2HMO - chains A and B; structure by X-ray diffraction, 1.60 A resolution.

Chain A:
Molecule: Naphthalene 1,2-dioxygenase alpha subunit
From: Pseudomonas sp
Notes: EC 1.14.12.12
UniProtKB: P0A111 (NDOB_PSEU8); residue numbers follow UniProt; this construct covers 1-449
Sequence (449 residues; row label = number of the first residue in the row):
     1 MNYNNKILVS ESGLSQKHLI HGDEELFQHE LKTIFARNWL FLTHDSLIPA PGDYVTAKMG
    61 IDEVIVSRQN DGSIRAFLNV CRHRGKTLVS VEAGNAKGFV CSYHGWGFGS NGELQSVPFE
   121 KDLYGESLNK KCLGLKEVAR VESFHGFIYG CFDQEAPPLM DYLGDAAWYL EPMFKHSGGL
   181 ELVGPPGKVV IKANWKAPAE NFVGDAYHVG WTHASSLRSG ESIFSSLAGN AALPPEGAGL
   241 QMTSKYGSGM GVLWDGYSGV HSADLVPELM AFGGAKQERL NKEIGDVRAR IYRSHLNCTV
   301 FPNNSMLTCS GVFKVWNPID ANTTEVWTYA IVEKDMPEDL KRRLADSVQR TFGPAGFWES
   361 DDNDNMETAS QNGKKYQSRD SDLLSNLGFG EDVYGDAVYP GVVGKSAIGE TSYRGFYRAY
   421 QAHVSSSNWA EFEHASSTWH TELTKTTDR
Unresolved in the structure: 447-449
Ion coordination: 2Fe-2S cluster Fe: Cys-81, His-83, Cys-101, His-104; Fe ion: His-208, His-213, Asp-362
Small-molecule neighbours:
  - 3-nitrotoluene (3NT): Asn-201, Phe-202, Asp-205, Ala-206, His-208, Val-209, Phe-224, Val-260, His-295, Asn-297, Leu-307, Phe-352, Trp-358
  - 2Fe-2S cluster (FES): Cys-81, His-83, Arg-84, Gly-85, Lys-86, Cys-101, Tyr-103, His-104, Gly-105, Trp-106
Curated features (UniProtKB/Swiss-Prot):
  - binding site ([2Fe-2S] cluster): Cys-81, His-83, Cys-101, His-104
  - binding site (Fe cation): His-208, His-213, Asp-362
  - mutagenesis: Phe-352 (F352V: Changes the regioselectivity of the product for naphthalene, phenanthrene and biphenyl)
What the authors report for this chain:
  - Fe ion coordination: His-208, His-213
  - binding site for 3-nitrotoluene: Asn-201, His-295, Asn-297

Chain B:
Molecule: Naphthalene 1,2-dioxygenase beta subunit
From: Pseudomonas sp
Notes: EC 1.14.12.12
UniProtKB: P0A113 (NDOC_PSEU8); residue numbers follow UniProt; this construct covers 1-194
Sequence (194 residues; each row starts with the number of its first residue):
     1 MMINIQEDKL VSAHDAEEIL RFFNCHDSAL QQEATTLLTQ EAHLLDIQAY RAWLEHCVGS
    61 EVQYQVISRE LRAASERRYK LNEAMNVYNE NFQQLKVRVE HQLDPQNWGN SPKLRFTRFI
   121 TNVQAAMDVN DKELLHIRSN VILHRARRGN QVDVFYAARE DKWKRGEGGV RKLVQRFVDY
   181 PERILQTHNL MVFL
Unresolved in the structure: 1-2

Interface between chain A and chain B:
Pairs across the interface - 88 pairs, chain A then chain B:
  Ser-46(A) with Leu-81(B)
  Leu-47(A) with Tyr-79(B), hydrogen bond (backbone-side chain); Leu-81(B)
  Asp-53(A) with Tyr-79(B)
  Val-91(A) with Leu-71(B); Arg-72(B); Ala-73(B)
  Glu-92(A) with Glu-70(B); Leu-71(B), hydrogen bond (backbone-backbone); Arg-183(B), salt bridge
  Ala-93(A) with Glu-70(B); Leu-71(B); Arg-72(B); Tyr-79(B), hydrophobic
  Gly-94(A) with Glu-76(B); Tyr-79(B)
  Asn-95(A) with Glu-76(B), hydrogen bond (backbone-side chain); Arg-77(B), hydrogen bond (backbone-side chain); Arg-78(B), hydrogen bond; Tyr-79(B)
  Val-183(A) with Asn-82(B)
  Gly-184(A) with Asn-82(B)
  Pro-185(A) with Glu-70(B); Asn-82(B); Glu-83(B); Ala-84(B); Met-85(B); Arg-183(B)
  Pro-186(A) with Arg-183(B), hydrogen bond (backbone-side chain)
  Lys-188(A) with Arg-183(B); Ile-184(B); Leu-185(B), hydrogen bond (backbone-backbone)
  Val-189(A) with Leu-185(B), hydrophobic; His-188(B); Asn-189(B)
  Val-190(A) with Ile-184(B), hydrophobic; Leu-185(B), hydrogen bond (backbone-backbone); Gln-186(B); His-188(B)
  Ile-191(A) with His-188(B)
  Lys-192(A) with His-188(B)
  Trp-211(A) with Gln-106(B); Trp-108(B), hydrogen bond (backbone-side chain)
  Ala-214(A) with Gln-106(B)
  Ser-215(A) with His-101(B), hydrogen bond; Asp-104(B); Asn-107(B)
  Ser-216(A) with His-101(B), hydrogen bond
  Arg-218(A) with Asp-104(B), salt bridge; Gln-106(B), hydrogen bond
  Ser-219(A) with Val-97(B); Glu-100(B); His-101(B), hydrogen bond (side chain-backbone)
  Gly-220(A) with Val-97(B)
  Glu-221(A) with Gln-93(B), hydrogen bond; Val-97(B)
  Gly-229(A) with Gln-106(B)
  Asp-264(A) with Gln-94(B), hydrogen bond
  Glu-325(A) with Ile-184(B)
  Asp-346(A) with Asn-86(B), hydrogen bond; Asn-89(B), hydrogen bond
  Gln-349(A) with Met-85(B); Asn-86(B)
  Arg-350(A) with Asn-89(B), hydrogen bond (side chain-backbone); Glu-90(B), salt bridge; Gln-94(B); Arg-98(B), hydrogen bond (backbone-side chain)
  Pro-354(A) with Met-85(B); Leu-185(B), hydrophobic; Asn-189(B); Leu-190(B), hydrogen bond (backbone-backbone)
  Ala-355(A) with Val-87(B), hydrophobic; Tyr-88(B), hydrophobic; Arg-98(B), hydrogen bond (backbone-side chain); Leu-190(B); Met-191(B)
  Gly-356(A) with Met-191(B)
  Phe-357(A) with Val-97(B), hydrophobic; His-101(B); Met-191(B), hydrophobic
  Ser-360(A) with His-101(B); Met-191(B)
  Asp-361(A) with His-101(B), salt bridge
  Asn-363(A) with Asn-189(B), hydrogen bond
  Asp-364(A) with Gly-109(B); Arg-147(B), salt bridge; Arg-148(B), salt bridge
  Glu-367(A) with His-188(B), salt bridge
Other interface residues (no listed pair), chain A (45 interface residues in all): Pro-49, Val-55, Ala-96, Gly-187, Thr-212
Other interface residues (no listed pair), chain B (40 interface residues in all): Ser-68

Overview:
The interface between chain A and chain B involves 45 residues on one side and 40 on the other; the contacts
include 22 hydrogen bonds and 7 salt bridges. Polar pairs include Glu-92(A)/Arg-183(B), Arg-218(A)/Asp-104(B)
and Arg-350(A)/Glu-90(B). From the paper: a binding site for 3-nitrotoluene at Asn-201(A), His-295(A) and
Asn-297(A); Fe ion coordination by His-208(A) and His-213(A).
Chain A is Naphthalene 1,2-dioxygenase alpha subunit and chain B is Naphthalene 1,2-dioxygenase beta subunit,
both from Pseudomonas sp; the structure, Crystal Structure of Naphthalene 1,2-Dioxygenase Bound to
3-Nitrotoluene, was determined by X-ray diffraction, deposited together with 2HMJ, 2HMK, 2HML, 2HMM and 2HMN.
